9G9M - chains A and C of the 3 polymer chains in the assembly; structure by X-ray diffraction, 2.55 A resolution.

# Chain A
Name: Lipid III flippase
Organism: Escherichia coli
UniProt: P0AAA7 (WZXE_ECOLI); residues 2-416 here = UniProt positions 2-416
Amino-acid sequence (425 residues; numbered 0 to 424; the number before each row is that of its first residue; numbering starts at 0):
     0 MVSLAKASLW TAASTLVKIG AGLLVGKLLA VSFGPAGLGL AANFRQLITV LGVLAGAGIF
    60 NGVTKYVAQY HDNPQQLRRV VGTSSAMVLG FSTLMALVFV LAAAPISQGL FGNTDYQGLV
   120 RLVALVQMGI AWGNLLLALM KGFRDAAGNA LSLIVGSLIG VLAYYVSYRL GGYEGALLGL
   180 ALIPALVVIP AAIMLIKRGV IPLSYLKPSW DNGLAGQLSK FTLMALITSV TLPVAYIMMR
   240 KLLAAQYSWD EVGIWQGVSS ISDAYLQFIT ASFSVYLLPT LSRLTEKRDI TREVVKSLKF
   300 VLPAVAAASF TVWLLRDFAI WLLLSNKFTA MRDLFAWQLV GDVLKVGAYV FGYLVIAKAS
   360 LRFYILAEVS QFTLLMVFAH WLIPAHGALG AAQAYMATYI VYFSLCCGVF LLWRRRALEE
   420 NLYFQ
Not modelled in the structure: 0, 416-424
Sequence notes: initiating methionine (0); cloning artifact (1); expression tag (417-424)

# Chain C
Name: NB7 Nanobody
Organism: Lama glama
Notes: antibody fragment or engineered binder
Amino-acid sequence (136 residues; each row starts with the number of its first residue; numbers below 1 keep their minus sign (Met-1 is residue -1)):
    -1 MAQVQLVESG GGLVQAGDSL TLSCAASGRT AYRYGMGWFR QHPGKEREFV ASIWWTGTTT
    59 YYADSVKGRF TISRDDVKNM VYLQMNSLKP EDTAVYYCAA KFYGGNSKRP GDYAYWGQGT
   119 QVTVSSHHHH HHEPEA
Not modelled in the structure: -1 to 0, 125-134
Cystine bridges: Cys22-Cys96

# Chain A / chain C interface
Contacting residue pairs (24; chain A residue first):
  Tyr246(A) with Trp52(C); Tyr59(C); Asn104(C)
  Ser247(A) with Thr56(C), hydrogen bond (side chain-backbone); Thr57(C)
  Asp249(A) with Thr56(C)
  Glu250(A) with Trp52(C), hydrogen bond; Thr54(C), hydrogen bond; Thr56(C), hydrogen bond
  Ile253(A) with Thr54(C); Thr56(C)
  Phe327(A) with Thr54(C); Gly55(C); Thr56(C)
  Thr328(A) with Asp74(C), hydrogen bond
  Ala329(A) with Tyr30(C), hydrophobic; Trp53(C), hydrophobic; Thr54(C)
  Arg331(A) with Tyr30(C), hydrogen bond
  Asp332(A) with Tyr30(C), hydrogen bond; Arg31(C), salt bridge; Trp53(C); Tyr101(C), hydrogen bond
  Leu388(A) with Tyr101(C), hydrophobic
Other interface residues (no listed pair), chain A (14 interface residues in all): Gln245, Ala384, His385

# In short
14 residues of chain A and 12 residues of chain C are in contact, with 8 hydrogen bonds and 1 salt bridge.
Polar pairs include Asp332(A)-Arg31(C), Ser247(A)-Thr56(C) and Glu250(A)-Trp52(C).
Chain A is Lipid III flippase (Escherichia coli) and chain C is NB7 Nanobody (Lama glama); the structure,
Lipid III flippase WzxE with NB10 and NB7 nanobodies in outward-facing conformation - crystal 1, was
determined by X-ray diffraction (same publication as 9G95, 9G97, 9G9N, 9G9O and 9G9P).
